Entry 6LVR (X-ray diffraction, 2.85 A resolution); this record covers chains C and D.

[Chain C]
Protein: Proteinaceous RNase P 1, chloroplastic/mitochondrial
Source organism: Arabidopsis thaliana
Notes: EC 3.1.26.5
Reference sequence: Q66GI4 (PRRP1_ARATH); numbering as in UniProt; present here: 84-146, 151-294
Sequence (208 residues; row label = number of the first residue in the row; note: 4 numbers in that range are skipped by the numbering (no residue carries them; nothing is unmodelled there)):
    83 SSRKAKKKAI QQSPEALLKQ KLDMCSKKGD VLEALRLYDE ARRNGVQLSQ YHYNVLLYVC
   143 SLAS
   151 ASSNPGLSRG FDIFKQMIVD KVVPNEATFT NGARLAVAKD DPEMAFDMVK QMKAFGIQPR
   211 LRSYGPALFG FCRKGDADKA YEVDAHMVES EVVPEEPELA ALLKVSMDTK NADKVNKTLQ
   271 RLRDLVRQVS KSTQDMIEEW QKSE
Not modelled in the structure: 83-93, 151-152, 294
Sequence notes: expression tag (83); engineered mutation Asn-266 (Tyr in Q66GI4), Gln-284 (Phe in Q66GI4), Gln-291 (Phe in Q66GI4)
What the authors report for this chain:
  - binding site for yeast phenylalanine tRNA: Lys-101, Asp-105, Met-106, Ser-108, Lys-109, Tyr-133, Tyr-140, Arg-184, Arg-210, Arg-212
  - mutagenesis - Y133D (2-fold), R210A (2-fold), R210S (5-fold): decreased catalytic activity (single-turnover activity)
  - mutagenesis - Y133Q: unchanged catalytic activity on kobs
  - mutagenesis - Y133D (28-fold), Y133Q: decreased binding to 5'-fluorescein-pre-tRNA
  - mutagenesis - R210A, R210S (27-fold): decreased binding to pre-tRNA
  - mutagenesis - R212K (KD >= 50 uM): decreased binding to tRNA
  - mutagenesis - Y140A (200-fold), Y140F (6-fold), R184A, R212A: decreased binding to pre-tRNA (citing earlier work)

[Chain D]
Molecule: yeast phenylalanine tRNA
Source organism: Saccharomyces cerevisiae
Sequence (76 nucleotides; each row starts with the number of its first residue):
     1 GCGGAUUUAG CUCAGUUGGG AGAGCGCCAG ACUGAAXAUX UGGAGGUCXU GUGUUCGAUC
    61 CACAGAAUUC GCACCA
Not modelled in the structure: 73-76
Modified residues: 2MG (2N-methylguanosine-5'-monophosphate) at position 10, H2U (5,6-dihydrouridine-5'-monophosphate) at position 16, H2U (5,6-dihydrouridine-5'-monophosphate) at position 17, M2G (N2-dimethylguanosine-5'-monophosphate) at position 26, OMC (o2'-methylycytidine-5'-monophosphate) at position 32, OMG (o2'-methylguanosine-5'-monophosphate) at position 34, YYG (4-(3-[5-O-phosphonoribofuranosyl]-4,6-dimethyl-8-oxo-4,8-dihydro-3H-1,3,4,5,7a-pentaaza-S-indacen-ylamino-butyric acid methyl ester) at position 37, PSU (pseudouridine-5'-monophosphate) at position 39, 5MC (5-methylcytidine-5'-monophosphate) at position 40, 7MG (7N-methyl-8-hydroguanosine-5'-monophosphate) at position 46, 5MC (5-methylcytidine-5'-monophosphate) at position 49, 5MU (5-methyluridine 5'-monophosphate) at position 54, PSU (pseudouridine-5'-monophosphate) at position 55, 1MA (6-hydro-1-methyladenosine-5'-monophosphate) at position 58

[How chain C and chain D interact]
Residue-residue contacts (20):
  Lys-101(C) / G20(D)  salt bridge to the phosphate
  Asp-105(C) / G19(D)  hydrogen bond to the base
  Met-106(C) / G19(D)  sugar contact
  Ser-108(C) / G19(D)  hydrogen bond to the base
  Ser-108(C) / C56(D)  base contact
  Lys-109(C) / G19(D)  hydrogen bond to the base
  Tyr-133(C) / G19(D)  hydrogen bond to the base
  Tyr-133(C) / G57(D)  sugar contact
  Asn-136(C) / C56(D)  sugar contact
  Val-137(C) / G19(D)  base contact
  Val-137(C) / C56(D)  base contact
  Tyr-140(C) / C56(D)  stacking on the base
  Ala-177(C) / C56(D)  phosphate contact
  Asn-181(C) / C56(D)  sugar contact
  Arg-184(C) / C56(D)  salt bridge to the phosphate
  Arg-210(C) / 5MU_54(D)  phosphate contact
  Arg-210(C) / PSU_55(D)  base contact
  Arg-212(C) / PSU_55(D)  salt bridge to the phosphate
  Arg-212(C) / C56(D)  salt bridge to the phosphate
  Arg-212(C) / G57(D)  salt bridge to the phosphate
Other interface residues (no listed pair), chain C (16 interface residues in all): Gln-102, Leu-211

[Summary]
16 residues of chain C face 6 of chain D across their interface; the contacts include 4 hydrogen bonds, 5 salt
bridges and 1 aromatic stacking contact. Polar pairs include Asp-105(C)/G19(D), Ser-108(C)/G19(D) and
Lys-109(C)/G19(D). The paper reports a binding site for yeast phenylalanine tRNA at Lys-101(C), Asp-105(C) and
Met-106(C) among others; R210A, R210S and Y140A of chain C, among others, reduce binding to pre-tRNA; 9
substitutions were tested in all.
Here chain C is Proteinaceous RNase P 1, chloroplastic/mitochondrial (Arabidopsis thaliana) and chain D is
yeast phenylalanine tRNA (Saccharomyces cerevisiae). Entry 6LVR (Crystal structure of the PPR domain of
Arabidopsis thaliana protein-only RNase P 1 (PRORP1) in complex ...) was determined by X-ray diffraction.
